Entry 6K72 (electron microscopy, 4.60 A resolution (low resolution: residue-level contacts below are approximate; hydrogen-bond / salt-bridge calls are withheld)); this record covers chains D and J of the 14 polymer chains in the assembly.

== Chain D ==
Name: Translation initiation factor eIF-2B subunit beta
From: Homo sapiens
UniProt: P49770 (EI2BB_HUMAN); numbering as in UniProt (aligned over 1-351)
Sequence (351 residues; each row starts with the number of its first residue):
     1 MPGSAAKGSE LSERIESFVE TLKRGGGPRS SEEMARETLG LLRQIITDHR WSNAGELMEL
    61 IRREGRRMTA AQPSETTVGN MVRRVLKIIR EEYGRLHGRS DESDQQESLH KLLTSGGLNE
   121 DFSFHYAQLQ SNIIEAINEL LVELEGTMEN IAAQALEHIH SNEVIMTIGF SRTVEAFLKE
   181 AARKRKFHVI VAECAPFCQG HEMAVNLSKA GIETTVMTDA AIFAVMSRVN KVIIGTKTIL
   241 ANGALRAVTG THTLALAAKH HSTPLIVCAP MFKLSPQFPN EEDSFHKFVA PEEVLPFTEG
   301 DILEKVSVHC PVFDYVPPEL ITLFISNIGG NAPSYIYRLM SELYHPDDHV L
Unresolved in the structure: 1-7, 99-124
UniProt features mapped onto this chain:
  - natural variant: Val-85 (V85E: In VWM2), Ala-127 (A127V: Found in a patient with Rett syndrome-like phenotype; uncertain significance), Ser-171 (S171F: In VWM2), Pro-196 (P196S: In VWM2), Gly-200 (G200V: In VWM2), Glu-213 (E213G: In VWM2), Cys-268 (C268Y: In VWM2), Lys-273 (K273R: In VWM2), Val-316 (V316D: In VWM2), Gly-329 (G329V: In VWM2)

== Chain J ==
Name: Translation initiation factor eIF-2B subunit epsilon
From: Homo sapiens
UniProt: Q13144 (EI2BE_HUMAN); numbering as in UniProt (aligned over 1-721)
Sequence (721 residues; row label = number of the first residue in the row):
     1 MAAPVVAPPG VVVSRANKRS GAGPGGSGGG GARGAEEEPP PPLQAVLVAD SFDRRFFPIS
    61 KDQPRVLLPL ANVALIDYTL EFLTATGVQE TFVFCCWKAA QIKEHLLKSK WCRPTSLNVV
   121 RIITSELYRS LGDVLRDVDA KALVRSDFLL VYGDVISNIN ITRALEEHRL RRKLEKNVSV
   181 MTMIFKESSP SHPTRCHEDN VVVAVDSTTN RVLHFQKTQG LRRFAFPLSL FQGSSDGVEV
   241 RYDLLDCHIS ICSPQVAQLF TDNFDYQTRD DFVRGLLVNE EILGNQIHMH VTAKEYGARV
   301 SNLHMYSAVC ADVIRRWVYP LTPEANFTDS TTQSCTHSRH NIYRGPEVSL GHGSILEENV
   361 LLGSGTVIGS NCFITNSVIG PGCHIGDNVV LDQTYLWQGV RVAAGAQIHQ SLLCDNAEVK
   421 ERVTLKPRSV LTSQVVVGPN ITLPEGSVIS LHPPDAEEDE DDGEFSDDSG ADQEKDKVKM
   481 KGYNPAEVGA AGKGYLWKAA GMNMEEEEEL QQNLWGLKIN MEEESESESE QSMDSEEPDS
   541 RGGSPQMDDI KVFQNEVLGT LQRGKEENIS CDNLVLEINS LKYAYNISLK EVMQVLSHVV
   601 LEFPLQQMDS PLDSSRYCAL LLPLLKAWSP VFRNYIKRAA DHLEALAAIE DFFLEHEALG
   661 ISMAKVLMAF YQLEILAEET ILSWFSQRDT TDKGQQLRKN QQLQRFIQWL KEAEEESSED
   721 D
Unresolved in the structure: 1-40, 280-284, 467-721
UniProt features mapped onto this chain:
  - modified residue: Ala-2 (N-acetylalanine), Arg-19 (Omega-N-methylarginine), Ser-27 (Phosphoserine), Ser-130 (Phosphoserine), Thr-322 (Phosphothreonine), Ser-450 (Phosphoserine), Ser-466 (Phosphoserine), Ser-469 (Phosphoserine), Ser-532 (Phosphoserine), Ser-540 (Phosphoserine), Ser-544 (Phosphoserine), Ser-717 (Phosphoserine)
  - cross-link (Glycyl lysine isopeptide (Lys-Gly)): Lys-61 (interchain with G-Cter in ubiquitin), Lys-103 (interchain with G-Cter in ubiquitin), Lys-141 (interchain with G-Cter in ubiquitin), Lys-217 (interchain with G-Cter in ubiquitin)
  - natural variant: Asp-62 (D62V: In VWM5), Leu-68 (L68S: In VWM5), Val-73 (V73G: In VWM5), Ala-74 (A74T: In VWM5), Thr-91 (T91A: In VWM5), Leu-106 (L106F: In VWM5), Arg-113 (R113C: In VWM5; R113H: In VWM5), Arg-195 (R195C: In VWM5; R195H: In VWM5), Arg-269 (R269G: In VWM5; R269Q: In VWM5), Asp-270 (D270H: In VWM5), Arg-299 (R299H: In VWM5), Cys-310 (C310F: In VWM5), 9 further natural variant entries in UniProt

== Chain D / chain J interface ==
Contacting residue pairs - 32 pairs, chain D then chain J:
  Lys-23(D) / Pro-320(J)
  Arg-24(D) / Pro-320(J)
  Gln-72(D) / Tyr-319(J)
  Asp-283(D) / Thr-336(J)
  Phe-288(D) / Arg-316(J)
  Phe-288(D) / Tyr-319(J)
  Phe-288(D) / Asn-341(J)
  Val-289(D) / Arg-316(J)
  Val-289(D) / Tyr-319(J)
  Ala-290(D) / Arg-316(J)
  Ala-290(D) / Tyr-319(J)
  Pro-291(D) / Arg-316(J)
  Pro-291(D) / Trp-317(J)
  Glu-292(D) / Lys-294(J)
  Glu-292(D) / Trp-317(J)
  Phe-297(D) / Glu-187(J)
  Phe-297(D) / Ser-188(J)
  Phe-297(D) / Ser-189(J)
  Phe-297(D) / His-192(J)
  Gly-300(D) / Ser-189(J)
  Gly-300(D) / Ser-191(J)
  Asp-301(D) / Ser-191(J)
  Asp-301(D) / Pro-193(J)
  Leu-303(D) / His-192(J)
  Leu-303(D) / Arg-315(J)
  Glu-304(D) / Pro-193(J)
  Glu-304(D) / Arg-315(J)
  Val-306(D) / Arg-315(J)
  Ser-307(D) / Arg-315(J)
  Ser-307(D) / Asn-359(J)
  Val-308(D) / Trp-317(J)
  His-309(D) / Asn-341(J)
Other interface residues (no listed pair), chain D (22 interface residues in all): Ala-70, Ala-71, Ser-284, Leu-295
Other interface residues (no listed pair), chain J (22 interface residues in all): Lys-186, Pro-190, Ala-293, Ala-311, Val-318, Ala-325, His-337

== Overview ==
The chain D/chain J interface involves 22 residues from each chain.
Here chain D is Translation initiation factor eIF-2B subunit beta and chain J is Translation initiation factor
eIF-2B subunit epsilon, both from Homo sapiens. Entry 6K72 (eIF2(aP) - eIF2B complex) was determined by
electron microscopy together with 6K71, 6JLY and 6JLZ from the same study.
